PDB entry 4OSH | X-ray diffraction, 2.20 A resolution | chains B and H of the 3 polymer chains in the assembly

Chain B:
Molecule: Hax3
From: Xanthomonas campestris pv. armoraciae
Reference sequence: Q3ZD72 (Q3ZD72_XANCA); residue numbers follow UniProt; this construct covers 231-720
Sequence (499 residues; each row starts with the number of its first residue):
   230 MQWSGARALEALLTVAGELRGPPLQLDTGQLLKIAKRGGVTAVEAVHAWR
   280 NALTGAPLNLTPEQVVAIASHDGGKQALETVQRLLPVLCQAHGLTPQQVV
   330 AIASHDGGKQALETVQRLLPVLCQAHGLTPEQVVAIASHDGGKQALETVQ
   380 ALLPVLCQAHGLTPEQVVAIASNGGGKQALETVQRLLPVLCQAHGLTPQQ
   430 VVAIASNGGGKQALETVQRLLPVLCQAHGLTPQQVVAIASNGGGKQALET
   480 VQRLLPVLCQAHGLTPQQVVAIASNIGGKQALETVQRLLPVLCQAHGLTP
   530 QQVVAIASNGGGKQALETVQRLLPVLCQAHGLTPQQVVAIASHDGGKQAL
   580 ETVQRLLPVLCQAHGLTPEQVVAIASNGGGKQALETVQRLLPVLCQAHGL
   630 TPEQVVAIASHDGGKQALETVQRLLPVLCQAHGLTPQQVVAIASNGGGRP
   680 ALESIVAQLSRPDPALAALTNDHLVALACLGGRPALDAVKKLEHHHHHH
Disordered / not traced: 230-232, 722-728
Construct notes: expression tag (230, 721-728); engineered mutation His300 (Asn in Q3ZD72), Asp301 (Ile in Q3ZD72), His368 (Asn in Q3ZD72), Asp369 (Ile in Q3ZD72), Asn402 (His in Q3ZD72), Gly403 (Asp in Q3ZD72), Asn436 (His in Q3ZD72), Gly437 (Asp in Q3ZD72), Asn470 (His in Q3ZD72), Gly471 (Asp in Q3ZD72), Ile505 (Ser in Q3ZD72), Gly539 (Ser in Q3ZD72), His572 (Asn in Q3ZD72), Asp573 (Ser in Q3ZD72), Asn606 (His in Q3ZD72), Gly607 (Asp in Q3ZD72), His640 (Asn in Q3ZD72), Asp641 (Ile in Q3ZD72)

Chain H:
Molecule: 17-nt DNA strand
Sequence (17 nucleotides; each row starts with the number of its first residue; numbers below 1 keep their minus sign (DA-1 is residue -1)):
    -1 AGAGAGATAAAGGGACA
Disordered / not traced: -1, 15

How chain B and chain H interact:
Contacting residue pairs (8; chain B residue first):
  Lys262(B) - DA8(H)  salt bridge to the phosphate
  Lys265(B) - DA9(H)  salt bridge to the phosphate
  Arg266(B) - DA7(H)  sugar contact
  Arg266(B) - DA8(H)  salt bridge to the phosphate
  Ala364(B) - DA5(H)  phosphate contact
  Ala398(B) - DG4(H)  phosphate contact
  Ala432(B) - DA3(H)  phosphate contact
  Ser435(B) - DG4(H)  phosphate contact
Interface residues without a listed pair, chain B (16 interface residues in all): Ala330, Asp335, Ser367, His368, Ser401, Ser469, Asn470, Ile505, Asp573
Interface residues without a listed pair, chain H (9 interface residues in all): DG2, DT6, DG10

Overview:
16 residues of chain B face 9 of chain H across their interface; the contacts include 3 salt bridges. Polar
pairs include Lys262(B)-DA8(H), Lys265(B)-DA9(H) and Arg266(B)-DA8(H).
Here chain B is Hax3 (Xanthomonas campestris pv. armoraciae) and chain H is a 17-nt DNA strand. Entry 4OSH
(Crystal structure of the TAL effector dHax3 with NI RVD at 2.2 angstrom resolution) was determined by X-ray
diffraction (same publication as 4OSI, 4OSJ, 4OSK, 4OSL, 4OSM, 4OSQ and 9 further entries).
